PDB entry 6VAI | electron microscopy, 3.68 A resolution | chains Q and R of the 22 polymer chains in the assembly

[Chain Q (and R)]
Molecule: Calcium homeostasis modulator protein 2
Organism: Homo sapiens
Notes: chain R of this document is another copy of the same molecule, construct and numbering; everything in this record applies to it too
Reference sequence: Q9HA72 (CAHM2_HUMAN); numbering as in UniProt (aligned over 2-323)
Amino-acid sequence (357 residues; numbered -33 to 323; the number before each row is that of its first residue; numbers below 1 keep their minus sign (Met-33 is residue -33)):
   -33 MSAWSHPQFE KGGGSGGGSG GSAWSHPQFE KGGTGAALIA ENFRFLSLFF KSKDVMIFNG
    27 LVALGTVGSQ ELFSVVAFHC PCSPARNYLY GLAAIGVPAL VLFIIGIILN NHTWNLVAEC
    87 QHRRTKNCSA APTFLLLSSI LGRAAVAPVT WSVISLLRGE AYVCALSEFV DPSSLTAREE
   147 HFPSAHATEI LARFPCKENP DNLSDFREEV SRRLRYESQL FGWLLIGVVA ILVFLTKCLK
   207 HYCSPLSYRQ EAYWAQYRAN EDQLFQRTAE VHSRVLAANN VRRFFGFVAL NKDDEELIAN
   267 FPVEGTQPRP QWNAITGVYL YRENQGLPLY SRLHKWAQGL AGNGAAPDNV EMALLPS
Not modelled in the structure: -33 to 24, 87-98, 304-323
Disulfide bonds: Cys46-Cys130, Cys48-Cys162
Construct notes: expression tag (-33 to 1)
UniProt features mapped onto this chain:
  - region: Leu14 to Phe39 (Central pore), Glu145 to His152 (Hemichannel docking), Tyr214 to Phe251 (Intersubunit interaction)
  - site: Asn168 (Not N-glycosylated)

[Chain Q / chain R interface]
Residue-residue contacts (74; chain Q residue first):
  Val42(Q) with Leu123(R), hydrophobic
  His45(Q) with Arg181(R); Gln185(R)
  Pro47(Q) with Tyr182(R), hydrophobic
  Cys48(Q) with Glu175(R); Arg178(R), hydrogen bond
  Arg52(Q) with Arg179(R); Tyr182(R)
  Leu55(Q) with Tyr182(R)
  Tyr56(Q) with Tyr182(R), hydrophobic; Gln185(R), hydrogen bond
  Ala59(Q) with Leu186(R), hydrophobic
  Val63(Q) with Trp189(R)
  Val67(Q) with Ile192(R), hydrophobic
  Ile70(Q) with Phe200(R), hydrophobic
  Ile73(Q) with Phe200(R), hydrophobic
  Ile74(Q) with Phe200(R), hydrophobic
  Trp80(Q) with Lys203(R); His207(R)
  Val83(Q) with Tyr208(R), hydrophobic
  His152(Q) with Glu145(R), salt bridge
  Arg159(Q) with Glu175(R), salt bridge
  Cys162(Q) with Arg178(R), hydrogen bond
  Phe231(Q) with Arg215(R)
  Gln232(Q) with Gln222(R)
  Ala235(Q) with Tyr219(R); Gln222(R)
  Glu236(Q) with Gln222(R), hydrogen bond (backbone-side chain); Asn226(R), hydrogen bond
  His238(Q) with Tyr219(R)
  Ser239(Q) with Tyr219(R); Gln222(R); Tyr223(R), hydrogen bond (side chain-backbone); Asn226(R)
  Arg240(Q) with Asn226(R); Gln229(R), hydrogen bond; Leu230(R)
  Leu242(Q) with Tyr219(R)
  Ala243(Q) with Tyr223(R), hydrophobic; Glu227(R)
  Ala244(Q) with Leu230(R), hydrophobic
  Asn246(Q) with Tyr223(R), hydrogen bond; His300(R)
  Val247(Q) with Thr234(R)
  Arg249(Q) with Trp302(R)
  Phe250(Q) with Gln273(R), hydrogen bond (backbone-side chain); Ile281(R), hydrophobic; Trp302(R), hydrophobic
  Phe251(Q) with Phe231(R), hydrophobic; Ala235(R), hydrophobic; His238(R)
  Phe253(Q) with His238(R); Phe267(R), hydrophobic
  Val254(Q) with Thr234(R)
  Ala255(Q) with Arg233(R); Thr234(R); Val237(R), hydrophobic
  Leu256(Q) with Arg233(R)
  Asn257(Q) with Arg233(R)
  Thr272(Q) with Leu293(R); Pro294(R); Tyr296(R)
  Gln273(Q) with Pro294(R)
  Pro274(Q) with Gly292(R)
  Arg275(Q) with Leu212(R); Gln216(R); Tyr287(R); Glu289(R), salt bridge
  Trp278(Q) with Gln216(R); Tyr219(R), hydrophobic; Tyr296(R)
  Ile281(Q) with Arg215(R)
  Thr282(Q) with Ser213(R); Tyr214(R)
Other interface residues (no listed pair), chain Q (55 interface residues in all): Ala43, Cys46, Ala60, Pro64, Leu66, Asn81, Ala84, Glu155, Asp260, Asn279
Other interface residues (no listed pair), chain R (52 interface residues in all): Thr142, Gly193, Ala196, Ile197, Cys204, Pro268, Trp278, Leu299

[In short]
55 residues of chain Q face 52 of chain R across their interface, with 9 hydrogen bonds and 3 salt bridges.
Polar pairs include His152(Q)-Glu145(R), Arg159(Q)-Glu175(R) and Arg275(Q)-Glu289(R).
Both chains are Calcium homeostasis modulator protein 2 (Homo sapiens). Entry 6VAI (Cryo-EM structure of a
dimer of undecameric human CALHM2) was determined by electron microscopy, deposited together with 6VAK, 6VAL
and 6VAM.
